PDB entry 4L13 | X-ray diffraction, 1.66 A resolution | chain A

[Chain A]
Protein: EGFP-based Calcium Sensor CatchER
Source organism: Aequorea victoria
Reference sequence: P42212 (GFP_AEQVI); aligned to UniProt positions 2-230 over residues 2-230
Sequence (230 residues; row label = number of the first residue in the row; note: 2 numbers in that range are skipped by the numbering (no residue carries them; nothing is unmodelled there); numbering starts at 0):
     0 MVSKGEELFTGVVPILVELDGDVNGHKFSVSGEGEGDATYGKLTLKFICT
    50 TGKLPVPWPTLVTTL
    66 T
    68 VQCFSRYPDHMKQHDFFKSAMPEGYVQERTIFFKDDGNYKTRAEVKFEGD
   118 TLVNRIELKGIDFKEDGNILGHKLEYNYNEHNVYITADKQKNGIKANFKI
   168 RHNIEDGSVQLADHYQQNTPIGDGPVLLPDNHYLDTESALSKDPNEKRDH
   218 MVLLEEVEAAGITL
Differences from the reference sequence: expression tag (0-1, 231); engineered mutation L64 (Phe in P42212), E147 (Ser in P42212), T153 (Met in P42212), A163 (Val in P42212), D202 (Ser in P42212), E204 (Gln in P42212), E223 (Phe in P42212), E225 (Thr in P42212); chromophore (66, 66, 66)
Modified / non-standard residues: T66 (circularized tri-peptide chromophore; CRO)
Covalently attached groups: covalent link L64-T66; covalent link T66-V68
Reported in the primary citation:
  - contacts within the chain: E147-D202, S205-E222 (hydrogen bond), R73-E225
  - conformationally variable residues (loop rearrangement, side-chain flip): D202 to A206

[Summary]
The paper reports conformational variability at D202; contacts within the chain involving E147, D202 and E222
among others.
Chain A is EGFP-based Calcium Sensor CatchER (Aequorea victoria); the structure, Crystal structure of Ligand
Free EGFP-based Calcium Sensor CatchER, was determined by X-ray diffraction (same publication as 4L12 and
4L1I).
